PDB entry 5X50 | X-ray diffraction, 4.29 A resolution (low resolution: residue-level contacts below are approximate; hydrogen-bond / salt-bridge calls are withheld) | chains C and K of the 12 polymer chains in the assembly

Chain C:
Molecule: RNA polymerase II third largest subunit B44, part of central core
From: Komagataella phaffii (strain GS115 / ATCC 20864)
UniProtKB: C4R7L2 (C4R7L2_KOMPG); numbering as in UniProt (aligned over 1-304)
Sequence (304 residues; each row starts with the number of its first residue):
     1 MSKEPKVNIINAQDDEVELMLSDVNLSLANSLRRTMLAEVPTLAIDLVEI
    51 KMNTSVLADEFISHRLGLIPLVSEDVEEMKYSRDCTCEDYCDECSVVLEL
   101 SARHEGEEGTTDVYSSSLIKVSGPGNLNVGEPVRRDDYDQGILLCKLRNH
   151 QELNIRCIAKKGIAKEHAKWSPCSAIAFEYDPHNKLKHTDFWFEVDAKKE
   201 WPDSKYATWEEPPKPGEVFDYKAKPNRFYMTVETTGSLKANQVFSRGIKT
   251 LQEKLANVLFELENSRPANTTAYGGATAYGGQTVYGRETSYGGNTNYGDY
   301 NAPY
Disordered / not traced: 1, 108-109, 267-304
Metal / ion sites: Zn2+: Cys87, Cys94

Chain K:
Molecule: RNA polymerase II subunit B12.5
From: Komagataella phaffii (strain GS115 / ATCC 20864)
UniProtKB: C4R3Z5 (C4R3Z5_KOMPG); residue numbers follow UniProt; this construct covers 1-118
Sequence (118 residues; numbered 1 to 118; the number before each row is that of its first residue):
     1 MNAPDRFELFILPDDVPKLKITPDSRVPNCIIIKFEREDHTLANLLREEL
    51 ALYPDVTFVAYKVEHPLFANFVMRLQTEEGTRPKQALERACASIINKLKT
   101 LDHKFNEEWNIKNFSLND
Disordered / not traced: 113-118

Interface between chain C and chain K:
Pairs across the interface (30; chain C residue first):
  Pro5(C) - Lys97(K)
  Val7(C) - Leu101(K)
  Val7(C) - Lys104(K)
  Val7(C) - Phe105(K)
  Ile9(C) - Glu108(K)
  Ile9(C) - Trp109(K)
  Ser27(C) - Glu48(K)
  Leu28(C) - Leu45(K)
  Ser31(C) - Thr41(K)
  Ser31(C) - Leu45(K)
  Arg34(C) - Asp39(K)
  Arg34(C) - His40(K)
  Arg34(C) - Thr41(K)
  Thr35(C) - Thr41(K)
  Glu39(C) - Thr41(K)
  Ile163(C) - Phe10(K)
  Lys165(C) - Arg6(K)
  Lys165(C) - Asp39(K)
  Glu166(C) - Arg6(K)
  Glu166(C) - Phe10(K)
  His167(C) - Arg6(K)
  Ile248(C) - Leu98(K)
  Gln252(C) - Ile95(K)
  Lys254(C) - Glu38(K)
  Lys254(C) - Leu42(K)
  Leu255(C) - Cys91(K)
  Leu255(C) - Ile95(K)
  Leu259(C) - Glu88(K)
  Leu262(C) - Lys84(K)
  Leu262(C) - Glu88(K)
Also at the interface, not in a pair above, chain C (29 interface residues in all): Asn8, Leu21, Asn25, Asn30, Ala164, Asn241, Leu251, Val258, Ser265, Arg266
Also at the interface, not in a pair above, chain K (24 interface residues in all): Phe7, Asn44, Glu49, Thr100

Overview:
29 residues of chain C face 24 of chain K across their interface. The Zn2+ site is built by Cys87(C) and
Cys94(C).
Here chain C is RNA polymerase II third largest subunit B44, part of central core and chain K is RNA
polymerase II subunit B12.5, both from Komagataella phaffii (strain GS115 / ATCC 20864). Entry 5X50 (RNA
Polymerase II from Komagataella Pastoris (Type-2 crystal)) was determined by X-ray diffraction, deposited
together with 5X4Z and 5X51.
